PDB entry 9DLF | electron microscopy, 2.85 A resolution | chains A and B of the 3 polymer chains in the assembly

# Chain A
Molecule: Fab_B3 light chain
Organism: Homo sapiens
Amino-acid sequence (109 residues; numbered 0 to 108; the number before each row is that of its first residue; numbering starts at 0):
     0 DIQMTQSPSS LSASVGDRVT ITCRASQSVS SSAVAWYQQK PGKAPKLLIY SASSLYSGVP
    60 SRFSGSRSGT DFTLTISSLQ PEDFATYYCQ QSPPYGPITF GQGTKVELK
Disulfide bonds: Cys22-Cys88

# Chain B
Molecule: Fab_B3 heavy chain
Organism: Homo sapiens
Amino-acid sequence (126 residues; numbered 1 to 126; the number before each row is that of its first residue):
     1 EVQLVESGGG LVQPGGSLRL SCAASGFNVS SSYIHWVRQA PGKGLEWVAS ISSYYGYTSY
    61 ADSVKGRFTI SADTSKNTAY LQMNSLRAED TAVYYCARGY MYSHWVYSYG AIDYWGQGTL
   121 VTVSSA

# Interface between chain A and chain B
Residue-residue contacts (21; chain A residue first):
  Ala32(A) with Tyr109(B)
  Tyr36(A) with Ile112(B), hydrogen bond (side chain-backbone); Trp115(B)
  Gln38(A) with Gln39(B)
  Ala43(A) with Trp115(B), hydrophobic; Gly116(B)
  Pro44(A) with Trp115(B)
  Leu46(A) with Ile112(B)
  Tyr49(A) with Tyr100(B); Tyr109(B), hydrophobic
  Tyr55(A) with Tyr100(B), hydrophobic; Asp113(B), hydrogen bond
  Tyr87(A) with Gln39(B); Leu45(B), hydrophobic
  Gln89(A) with Gly110(B)
  Ser91(A) with Gly110(B)
  Tyr94(A) with Tyr57(B)
  Pro96(A) with Trp47(B), hydrophobic
  Ile97(A) with His35(B); Trp47(B)
  Phe99(A) with Trp47(B)
Other interface residues (no listed pair), chain A (19 interface residues in all): Ala34, Lys42, Ser50, Pro93
Other interface residues (no listed pair), chain B (20 interface residues in all): Tyr33, Val37, Lys43, Gly44, Glu46, Tyr95, Ser108, Ala111

# Overview
Chain A and chain B form an interface of 19 and 20 residues respectively; the contacts include 2 hydrogen
bonds. Polar contacts include Tyr36(A)-Ile112(B) and Tyr55(A)-Asp113(B).
Here chain A is Fab_B3 light chain and chain B is Fab_B3 heavy chain, both from Homo sapiens. Entry 9DLF
(Arabinosyltransferase AftB in complex with Fab_B3) was determined by electron microscopy (same publication as
9DLH, 9DM5, 9DM7 and 9MJB).
